9EVD - chains 1 and 8 of the 9 polymer chains in the assembly; structure by electron microscopy, 5.60 A resolution (low resolution: residue-level contacts below are approximate; hydrogen-bond / salt-bridge calls are withheld).

[Chain 1]
Molecule: ATP synthase associated protein ASA1
From: Polytomella sp. Pringsheim 198.80
UniProt: Q85JD5 (Q85JD5_9CHLO); numbering as in UniProt (aligned over 1-618)
Chain sequence (618 residues; row label = number of the first residue in the row):
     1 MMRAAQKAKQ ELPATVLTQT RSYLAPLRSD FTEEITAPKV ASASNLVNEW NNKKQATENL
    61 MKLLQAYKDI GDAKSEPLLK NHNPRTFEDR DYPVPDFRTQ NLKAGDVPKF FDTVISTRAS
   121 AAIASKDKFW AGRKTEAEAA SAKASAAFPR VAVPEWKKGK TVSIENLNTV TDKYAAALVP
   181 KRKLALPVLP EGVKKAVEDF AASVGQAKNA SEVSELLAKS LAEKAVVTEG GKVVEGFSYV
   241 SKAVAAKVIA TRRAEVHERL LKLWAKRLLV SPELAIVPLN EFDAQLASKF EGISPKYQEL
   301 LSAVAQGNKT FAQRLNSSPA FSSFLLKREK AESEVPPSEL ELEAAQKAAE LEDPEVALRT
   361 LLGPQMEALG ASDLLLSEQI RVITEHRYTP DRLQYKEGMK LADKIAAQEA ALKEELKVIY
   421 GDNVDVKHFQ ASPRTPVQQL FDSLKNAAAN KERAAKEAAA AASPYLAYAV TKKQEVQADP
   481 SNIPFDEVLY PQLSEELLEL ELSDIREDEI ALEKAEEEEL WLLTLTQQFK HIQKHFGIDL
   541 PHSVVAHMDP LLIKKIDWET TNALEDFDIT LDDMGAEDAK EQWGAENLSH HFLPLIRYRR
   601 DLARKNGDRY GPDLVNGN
Unresolved in the structure: 1-22, 618

[Chain 8]
Molecule: Mitochondrial ATP synthase subunit ASA8
From: Polytomella sp. Pringsheim 198.80
UniProt: D8V7I7 (D8V7I7_9CHLO); numbering as in UniProt (aligned over 1-89)
Chain sequence (89 residues; numbered 1 to 89; the number before each row is that of its first residue):
     1 MVLGEVYLKD ILRTPPTGAI PANVPHPFQT SFYTYATKKL IPRHWYLLGG FTFTITLYGI
    61 LDGLRDSGKK KAYDEAIHAG KTPYTAGGH
Unresolved in the structure: 1

[How chain 1 and chain 8 interact]
Pairs across the interface (39; chain 1 residue first):
  E517(1) with V2(8); L3(8)
  L520(1) with L3(8); E5(8)
  W521(1) with L3(8)
  L525(1) with L12(8)
  Q528(1) with R13(8)
  H531(1) with P15(8)
  S543(1) with I20(8); P21(8); N23(8)
  V544(1) with P16(8)
  A546(1) with V24(8)
  H547(1) with R13(8); P21(8)
  M548(1) with L12(8); R13(8); T14(8); P15(8)
  P550(1) with D10(8); I11(8); R13(8)
  L551(1) with I11(8)
  D557(1) with H26(8)
  T560(1) with K39(8)
  T561(1) with H26(8); F28(8); K38(8)
  E565(1) with K39(8)
  H590(1) with I11(8)
  H591(1) with L12(8)
  L593(1) with I11(8)
  P594(1) with Y7(8); L8(8)
  R597(1) with Y7(8)
  Y598(1) with V2(8); L3(8); Y7(8)
  D601(1) with Y7(8)
Other interface residues (no listed pair), chain 1 (31 interface residues in all): E516, E518, T524, Q527, H542, D549, A563
Other interface residues (no listed pair), chain 8 (23 interface residues in all): G4, A22, R43

[Summary]
31 residues of chain 1 and 23 residues of chain 8 are in contact.
Here chain 1 is ATP synthase associated protein ASA1 and chain 8 is Mitochondrial ATP synthase subunit ASA8,
both from Polytomella sp. Pringsheim 198.80. Entry 9EVD (In situ structure of the peripheral stalk of the
mitochondrial ATPsynthase in whole Polytomella cells) was determined by electron microscopy.
